PDB entry 8QQ7 | X-ray diffraction, 3.62 A resolution | chain A

== Chain A ==
Name: FAD-binding FR-type domain-containing protein
Organism: Streptococcus pneumoniae
UniProtKB: Q8CZ28 (Q8CZ28_STRR6); residues 1-400 here = UniProt positions 1-400
Sequence (400 residues; numbered 1 to 400; the number before each row is that of its first residue):
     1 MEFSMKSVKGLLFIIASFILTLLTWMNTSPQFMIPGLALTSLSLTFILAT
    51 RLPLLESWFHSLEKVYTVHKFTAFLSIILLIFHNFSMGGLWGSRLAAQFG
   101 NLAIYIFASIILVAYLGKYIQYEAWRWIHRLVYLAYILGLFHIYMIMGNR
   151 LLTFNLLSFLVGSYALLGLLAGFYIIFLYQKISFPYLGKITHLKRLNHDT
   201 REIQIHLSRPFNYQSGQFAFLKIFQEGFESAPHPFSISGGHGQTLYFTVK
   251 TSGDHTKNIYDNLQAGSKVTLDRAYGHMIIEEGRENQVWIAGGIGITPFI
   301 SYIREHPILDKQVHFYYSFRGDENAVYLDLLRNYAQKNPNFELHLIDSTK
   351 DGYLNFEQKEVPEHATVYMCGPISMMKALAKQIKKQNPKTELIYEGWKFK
Not modelled in the structure: 400
Differences from the reference sequence: engineered mutation Trp-397 (Phe in Q8CZ28)
Metal / ion sites: heme Fe site 1: His-69, His-129; heme Fe site 2: His-83, His-142
Residues lining bound ligands:
  - dihydroflavine-adenine dinucleotide (FDA): Tyr-122, Glu-123, Arg-126, Phe-218, Pro-232, His-233, Pro-234, Phe-235, Ser-236, Thr-248, Val-249, Lys-250, Ser-252, Gly-253, Asp-254, His-255, Thr-256, Thr-297, Glu-395, Trp-397, Lys-398, Phe-399
  - heme (HEM), molecule 1: Phe-32, Pro-35, Ala-38, Leu-39, Leu-42, Leu-80, His-83, Asn-84, Met-87, Leu-90, Ala-96, Ala-97, Gly-100, Asn-101, Ile-104, His-142, Ile-143, Ile-146, Met-147
  - heme (HEM), molecule 2: Leu-42, Thr-45, Phe-46, Ala-49, Arg-51, Tyr-66, His-69, Lys-70, Ala-73, Phe-74, Ile-111, Ala-114, Lys-118, Trp-125, Arg-126, His-129, Arg-130, Ile-175, Phe-399
Reported in the primary citation:
  - heme coordination: His-69, His-129, His-142
  - binding site for dihydroflavine-adenine dinucleotide: Tyr-122, Arg-126, Pro-234, Phe-235, Trp-397, Phe-399
  - binding site for heme: Arg-126
  - mutagenesis - Y122A, R126A: decreased binding to FAD

== In short ==
Chain A binds dihydroflavine-adenine dinucleotide and heme. His-69 and His-129 coordinate heme Fe site 1.
His-83 and His-142 coordinate heme Fe site 2. The paper reports a binding site for dihydroflavine-adenine
dinucleotide at Tyr-122, Arg-126 and Pro-234 among others; Y122A and R126A reduce binding to FAD.
Chain A is FAD-binding FR-type domain-containing protein (Streptococcus pneumoniae); the structure, Structure
of SpNOX: a Bacterial NADPH oxidase, was determined by X-ray diffraction, deposited together with 8QQ1 and
8QQ5.
